8D8K - chains D and a of the 35 polymer chains in the assembly; structure by electron microscopy, 3.13 A resolution.

== Chain D ==
Molecule: 37S ribosomal protein NAM9, mitochondrial
Organism: Saccharomyces cerevisiae
UniProt: P27929 (NAM9_YEAST); residue numbers follow UniProt; this construct covers 1-486
Chain sequence (486 residues; numbered 1 to 486; the number before each row is that of its first residue):
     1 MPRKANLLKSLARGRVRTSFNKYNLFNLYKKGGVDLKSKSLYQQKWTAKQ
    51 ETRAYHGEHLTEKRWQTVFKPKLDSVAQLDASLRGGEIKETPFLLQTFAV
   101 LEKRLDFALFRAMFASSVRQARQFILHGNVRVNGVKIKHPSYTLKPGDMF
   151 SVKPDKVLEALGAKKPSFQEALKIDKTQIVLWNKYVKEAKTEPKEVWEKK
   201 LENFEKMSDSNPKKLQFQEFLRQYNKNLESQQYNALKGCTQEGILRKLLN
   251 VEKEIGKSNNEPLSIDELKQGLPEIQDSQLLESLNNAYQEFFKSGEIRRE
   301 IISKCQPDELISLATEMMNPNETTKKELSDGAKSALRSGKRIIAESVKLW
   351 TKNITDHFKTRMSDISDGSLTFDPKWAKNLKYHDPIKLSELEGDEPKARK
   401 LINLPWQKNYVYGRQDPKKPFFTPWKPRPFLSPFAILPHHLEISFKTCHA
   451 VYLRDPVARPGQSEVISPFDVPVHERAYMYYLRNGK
Unresolved in the structure: 1, 77-87, 206-371
Curated features (UniProtKB/Swiss-Prot):
  - mutagenesis: Ser82 (S82L: In NAM9-1; suppressor for ocher mutations in mitochondrial DNA, possibly through decreasing the fidelity of translation), Leu109 (L109F: In MNA6-3; causes temperature-dependent loss of the 15S rRNA), Arg111 (R111K: In MNA6-1; causes temperature-dependent loss of the 15S rRNA), Pro424 (P424L: In MNA6-4; causes temperature-dependent loss of the 15S rRNA), Pro438 (P438L: In MNA6-2; causes temperature-dependent loss of the 15S rRNA)

== Chain a ==
Molecule: 15S ribosomal RNA
Organism: Saccharomyces cerevisiae
Sequence (1713 nucleotides; numbered -63 to 1649; the number before each row is that of its first residue; numbers below 1 keep their minus sign (U-63 is residue -63)):
   -63 UUUUAUAUAAUAAUAAUAAUAUAUAUAUAUAUAUAUUAUUAUAUUAGUUA
   -13 UAUAAUAAGGAAAAGUAAAAAAUUUAUAAGAAUAUGAUGUUGGUUCAGAU
    37 UAAGCGCUAAAUAAGGACAUGACACAUGCGAAUCAUACGUUUAUUAUUGA
    87 UAAGAUAAUAAAUAUGUGGUGUAAACGUGAGUAAUUUUAUUAGGAAUUAA
   137 UGAACUAUAGAAUAAGCUAAAUACUUAAUAUAUUAUUAUAUAAAAAUAAU
   187 UUAUAUAAUAAAAAGGAUAUAUAUAUAAUAUAUAUUUAUCUAUAGUCAAG
   237 CCAAUAAUGGUUUAGGUAGUAGGUUUAUUAAGAGUUAAACCUAGCCAACG
   287 AUCCAUAAUCGAUAAUGAAAGUUAGAACGAUCACGUUGACUCUGAAAUAU
   337 AGUCAAUAUCUAUAAGAUACAGCAGUGAGGAAUAUUGGACAAUGAUCGAA
   387 AGAUUGAUCCAGUUACUUAUUAGGAUGAUAUAUAAAAAUAUUUUAUUUUA
   437 UUUAUAAAUAUUAAAUAUUUAUAAUAAUAAUAAUAAUAAUAUAUAUAUAU
   487 AAAUUGAUUAAAAAUAAAAUCCAUAAAUAAUUAAAAUAAUGAUAUUAAUU
   537 ACCAUAUAUAUUUUUAUAUGGAUAUAUAUAUUAAUAAUAAUAUUAAUUUU
   587 AUUAUUAUUAAUAAUAUAUUUUAAUAGUCCUGACUAAUAUUUGUGCCAGC
   637 AGUCGCGGUAACACAAAGAGGGCGAGCGUUAAUCAUAAUGGUUUAAAGGA
   687 UCCGUAGAAUGAAUUAUAUAUUAUAAUUUAGAGUUAAUAAAAUAUAAUUA
   737 AAGAAUUAUAAUAGUAAAGAUGAAAUAAUAAUAAUAAUUAUAAGACUAAU
   787 AUAUGUGAAAAUAUUAAUUAAAUAUUAACUGACAUUGAGGGAUUAAAACU
   837 AGAGUAGCGAAACGGAUUCGAUACCCGUGUAGUUCUAGUAGUAAACUAUG
   887 AAUACAAUUAUUUAUAAUAUAUAUUAUAUAUAAAUAAUAAAUGAAAAUGA
   937 AAGUAUUCCACCUGAAGAGUACGUUAGCAAUAAUGAAACUCAAAACAAUA
   987 GACGGUUACAGACUUAAGCAGUGGAGCAUGUUAUUUAAUUCGAUAAUCCA
  1037 CGACUAACCUUACCAUAUUUUGAAUAUUAUAAUAAUUAUUAUAAUUAUUA
  1087 UAUUACAGGCGUUACAUUGUUGUCUUUAGUUCGUGCUGCAAAGUUUUAGA
  1137 UUAAGUUCAUAAACGAACAAAACUCCAUAUAUAUAAUUUUAAUUAUAUAU
  1187 AAUUUUAUAUUAUUUAUUAAUAUAAAGAAAGGAAUUAAGACAAAUCAUAA
  1237 UGAUCCUUAUAAUAUGGGUAAUAGACGUGCUAUAAUAAAAUGAUAAUAAA
  1287 AUUAUAUAAAAUAUAUUUAAUUAUAUUUAAUUAAUAAUAUAAAACAUUUU
  1337 AAUUUUUAAUAUAUUUUUUUAUUAUAUAUUAAUAUGAAUUAUAAUCUGAA
  1387 AUUCGAUUAUAUGAAAAAAGAAUUGCUAGUAAUACGUAAAUUAGUAUGUU
  1437 ACGGUGAAUAUUCUAACUGUUUCGCACUAAUCACUCAUCACGCGUUGAAA
  1487 CAUAUUAUUAUCUUAUUAUUUAUAUAAUAUUUUUUAAUAAAUAUUAAUAA
  1537 UUAUUAAUUUAUAUUUAUUUAUAUCAGAAAUAAUAUGAAUUAAUGCGAAG
  1587 UUGAAAUACAGUUACCGUAGGGGAACCUGCGGUGGGCUUAUAAAUAUCUU
  1637 AAAUAUUCUUACA
Unresolved in the structure: -54 to -16, 3-7, 86-88, 167-171, 211-213, 421-477, 546-549, 564-599, 705-707, 906-910, 1075-1077, 1362-1366, 1529-1535
Bound ions: Mg2+ site 1 near A20 (its only coordinating residue here); Mg2+ site 2 near A33 (its only coordinating residue here); Mg2+ site 3 near C54 (its only coordinating residue here); Mg2+ site 4: A55, U56, G115; Mg2+ site 5 near A110 (its only coordinating residue here); Mg2+ site 6: A116, G117, A294; Mg2+ site 7: G117, A294; Mg2+ site 8: A159, C160; Mg2+ site 9 near U256 (its only coordinating residue here); Mg2+ site 10 near G270 (its only coordinating residue here); Mg2+ site 11: A287, U288; Mg2+ site 12: A312, A313; 31 more Mg2+ sites not listed

== Chain D / chain a interface ==
Residue-residue contacts (94; chain D residue first):
  Pro2(D) - U407(a)  phosphate contact
  Pro2(D) - A408(a)  hydrogen bond to the base
  Arg3(D) - C659(a)  salt bridge to the phosphate
  Arg3(D) - G660(a)  salt bridge to the phosphate
  Lys4(D) - G409(a)  salt bridge to the phosphate
  Lys4(D) - U611(a)  hydrogen bond to the sugar
  Lys4(D) - A612(a)  salt bridge to the phosphate
  Leu7(D) - A500(a)  phosphate contact
  Leu7(D) - A502(a)  phosphate contact
  Leu8(D) - A502(a)  hydrogen bond to the phosphate
  Lys9(D) - G413(a)  hydrogen bond to the base
  Lys9(D) - U501(a)  phosphate contact
  Lys9(D) - A502(a)  hydrogen bond to the phosphate
  Ser10(D) - U501(a)  phosphate contact
  Ser10(D) - A502(a)  hydrogen bond to the phosphate
  Leu11(D) - U501(a)  hydrogen bond to the phosphate
  Ala12(D) - A499(a)  phosphate contact
  Arg13(D) - G656(a)  salt bridge to the phosphate
  Arg13(D) - G657(a)  salt bridge to the phosphate
  Phe20(D) - U412(a)  phosphate contact
  Asn21(D) - U412(a)  hydrogen bond to the phosphate
  Lys22(D) - G413(a)  salt bridge to the phosphate
  Lys22(D) - A414(a)  salt bridge to the phosphate
  Tyr23(D) - A414(a)  hydrogen bond to the phosphate
  Tyr23(D) - U501(a)  base contact
  Leu41(D) - A15(a)  base contact
  Tyr42(D) - U621(a)  sugar contact
  Tyr42(D) - A622(a)  phosphate contact
  Gln43(D) - A622(a)  hydrogen bond to the phosphate
  Lys45(D) - A15(a)  base contact
  Trp46(D) - A622(a)  sugar contact
  Trp46(D) - G658(a)  hydrogen bond to the phosphate
  Lys49(D) - C659(a)  salt bridge to the phosphate
  Gln50(D) - G657(a)  hydrogen bond to the phosphate
  Gln50(D) - G658(a)  hydrogen bond to the phosphate
  Thr61(D) - G660(a)  hydrogen bond to the phosphate
  Thr61(D) - A661(a)  phosphate contact
  Glu62(D) - C659(a)  phosphate contact
  Glu62(D) - G660(a)  hydrogen bond to the phosphate
  Lys63(D) - G660(a)  hydrogen bond to the phosphate
  Lys63(D) - C663(a)  salt bridge to the phosphate
  Arg64(D) - A405(a)  salt bridge to the phosphate
  Arg64(D) - U406(a)  salt bridge to the phosphate
  Ser117(D) - G410(a)  phosphate contact
  Ser117(D) - A411(a)  hydrogen bond to the phosphate
  Arg119(D) - G410(a)  salt bridge to the phosphate
  Gln120(D) - G410(a)  sugar contact
  Gln120(D) - A411(a)  sugar contact
  Arg122(D) - U407(a)  salt bridge to the phosphate
  Arg122(D) - A408(a)  salt bridge to the phosphate
  Arg122(D) - G410(a)  salt bridge to the phosphate
  Gln123(D) - A408(a)  hydrogen bond to the phosphate
  Gln123(D) - G409(a)  hydrogen bond to the phosphate
  Gln123(D) - G410(a)  sugar contact
  Leu126(D) - U407(a)  phosphate contact
  Leu126(D) - A408(a)  phosphate contact
  His127(D) - A509(a)  hydrogen bond to the sugar
  His127(D) - U510(a)  sugar contact
  Arg131(D) - U550(a)  hydrogen bond to the phosphate
  Lys136(D) - U536(a)  salt bridge to the phosphate
  Lys138(D) - U535(a)  salt bridge to the phosphate
  Pro140(D) - U407(a)  phosphate contact
  Lys156(D) - C508(a)  hydrogen bond to the sugar
  Glu159(D) - C508(a)  hydrogen bond to the sugar
  Lys164(D) - U412(a)  sugar contact
  Lys164(D) - U506(a)  hydrogen bond to the sugar
  Lys164(D) - C507(a)  sugar contact
  Lys165(D) - C507(a)  phosphate contact
  Lys165(D) - C508(a)  salt bridge to the phosphate
  Ser167(D) - U506(a)  phosphate contact
  Ser167(D) - C507(a)  phosphate contact
  Glu170(D) - U506(a)  sugar contact
  Thr177(D) - U482(a)  base contact
  Val180(D) - A420(a)  base contact
  Leu181(D) - U482(a)  base contact
  Trp182(D) - A479(a)  sugar contact
  Lys184(D) - A420(a)  hydrogen bond to the base
  Tyr185(D) - A479(a)  sugar contact
  Tyr185(D) - U480(a)  phosphate contact
  Lys200(D) - A479(a)  phosphate contact
  Pro405(D) - U478(a)  base contact
  Trp406(D) - U478(a)  base contact
  Trp406(D) - A479(a)  stacking on the base
  Pro420(D) - C508(a)  sugar contact
  Arg428(D) - A411(a)  hydrogen bond to the phosphate
  Arg428(D) - U412(a)  salt bridge to the phosphate
  Met479(D) - A15(a)  hydrogen bond to the base
  Arg483(D) - A15(a)  base contact
  Arg483(D) - G34(a)  sugar contact
  Asn484(D) - G34(a)  sugar contact
  Asn484(D) - A35(a)  sugar contact
  Gly485(D) - A33(a)  hydrogen bond to the sugar
  Lys486(D) - A33(a)  hydrogen bond to the sugar
  Lys486(D) - G34(a)  sugar contact
Also at the interface, not in a pair above, chain D (67 interface residues in all): Ala5, Arg15, Ser19, Ser116, His139, Ser141, Lys153, Lys173, Lys176
Also at the interface, not in a pair above, chain a (48 interface residues in all): U417, A418, U419, A498, U551, C620

== In short ==
67 residues of chain D and 48 residues of chain a are in contact; the contacts include 29 hydrogen bonds, 20
salt bridges and 1 aromatic stacking contact. Polar contacts include Pro2(D)-A408(a), Lys9(D)-G413(a) and
Lys184(D)-A420(a). From UniProt: 5 mutagenesis sites on chain D.
Chain D is 37S ribosomal protein NAM9, mitochondrial and chain a is 15S ribosomal RNA, both from Saccharomyces
cerevisiae; the structure, Yeast mitochondrial small subunit assembly intermediate (State 2), was determined
by electron microscopy together with 8D8J and 8D8L from the same study.
